Entry 9K42 (electron microscopy, 3.14 A resolution); this record covers chains E and J of the 10 polymer chains in the assembly.

Chain E:
Name: Histone H3.1
Organism: Arabidopsis thaliana
UniProt: P59226 (H31_ARATH); residues 0-135 here correspond to UniProt positions 1-136 (UniProt number = residue number + 1)
Amino-acid sequence (136 residues; numbered 0 to 135; the number before each row is that of its first residue; numbering starts at 0):
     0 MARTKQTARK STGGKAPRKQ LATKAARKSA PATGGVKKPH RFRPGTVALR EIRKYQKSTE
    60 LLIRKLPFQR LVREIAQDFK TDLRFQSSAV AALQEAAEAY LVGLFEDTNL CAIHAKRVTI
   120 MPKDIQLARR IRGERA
Disordered / not traced: 0-37, 134-135
Curated features (UniProtKB/Swiss-Prot):
  - site: Lys14 (Not N6-methylated), Lys27 (Not N6-acetylated), Ala31 (Recognition by ATXR5 and ATXR6), Lys36 (Not N6-acetylated)
  - modified residue: Lys4 (N6,N6,N6-trimethyllysine), Lys9 (N6,N6,N6-trimethyllysine), Ser10 (Phosphoserine), Thr11 (Phosphothreonine), Lys14 (N6-acetyllysine), Lys18 (N6-acetyllysine), Lys23 (N6-acetyllysine), Lys27 (N6,N6,N6-trimethyllysine), Ser28 (Phosphoserine), Lys36 (N6,N6,N6-trimethyllysine)

Chain J:
Molecule: Widom 601 DNA
Sequence (147 nucleotides; each row starts with the number of its first residue; numbers below 1 keep their minus sign (DA-73 is residue -73)):
   -73 ACAGGATGTA TATATCTGAC ACGTGCCTGG AGACTAGGGA GTAATCCCCT TGGCGGTTAA
   -13 AACGCGGGGG ACAGCGCGTA CGTGCGTTTA AGCGGTGCTA GAGCTGTCTA CGACCAATTG
    47 AGCGGCCTCG GCACCGGGAT TCTCCAG
Disordered / not traced: -73, 73

Interface between chain E and chain J:
Pairs across the interface (26; chain E residue first):
  Arg40(E) with DG-8(J), base contact; DC70(J), phosphate contact; DC71(J), phosphate contact
  Phe41(E) with DC70(J), sugar contact
  Arg42(E) with DG-5(J), salt bridge to the phosphate; DC70(J), phosphate contact; DC71(J), phosphate contact
  Pro43(E) with DG-6(J), sugar contact; DG-5(J), sugar contact
  Thr45(E) with DC70(J), hydrogen bond to the phosphate
  Arg52(E) with DT69(J), salt bridge to the phosphate
  Arg63(E) with DA-14(J), sugar contact; DA-13(J), phosphate contact
  Arg72(E) with DT-23(J), salt bridge to the phosphate
  Arg83(E) with DT-24(J), phosphate contact; DT-23(J), phosphate contact
  Phe84(E) with DT-24(J), phosphate contact; DT-23(J), hydrogen bond to the phosphate
  Gln85(E) with DT-24(J), phosphate contact
  Arg116(E) with DA-3(J), phosphate contact
  Val117(E) with DG-4(J), sugar contact; DA-3(J), hydrogen bond to the phosphate
  Thr118(E) with DG-4(J), phosphate contact; DA-3(J), hydrogen bond to the phosphate
  Met120(E) with DA-3(J), sugar contact; DC-2(J), phosphate contact
Other interface residues (no listed pair), chain E (19 interface residues in all): His39, Leu82, Ser86, Lys115

In short:
Chain E and chain J form an interface of 19 and 13 residues respectively, with 4 hydrogen bonds and 3 salt
bridges. Polar contacts include Thr45(E)-DC70(J), Phe84(E)-DT-23(J) and Val117(E)-DA-3(J).
Here chain E is Histone H3.1 (Arabidopsis thaliana) and chain J is Widom 601 DNA. Entry 9K42 (Cryo-EM
structure of Arabidopsis thaliana H2A-nucleosome with 147bp Widom 601 DNA (C2 symmetry)) was determined by
electron microscopy together with 9K40 and 9K41 from the same study.
